3U2G - chain A; structure by X-ray diffraction, 2.30 A resolution.

[Chain A]
Protein: S-layer protein MA0829
From: Methanosarcina acetivorans
Notes: fragment: C-terminal DUF1608 domain
UniProtKB: Q8TSG7 (Q8TSG7_METAC); residues 294-570 here correspond to UniProt positions 318-594 (UniProt number = residue number + 24)
Amino-acid sequence (286 residues; each row starts with the number of its first residue):
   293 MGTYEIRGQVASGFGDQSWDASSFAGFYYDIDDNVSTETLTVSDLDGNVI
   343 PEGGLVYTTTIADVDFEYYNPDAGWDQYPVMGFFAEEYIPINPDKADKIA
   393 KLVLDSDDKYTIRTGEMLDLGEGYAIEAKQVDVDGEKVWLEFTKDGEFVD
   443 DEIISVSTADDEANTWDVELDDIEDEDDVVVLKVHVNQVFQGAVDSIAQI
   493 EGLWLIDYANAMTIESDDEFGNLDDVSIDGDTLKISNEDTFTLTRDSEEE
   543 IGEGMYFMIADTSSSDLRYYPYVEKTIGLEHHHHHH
Disordered / not traced: 293-294, 569-578
Modified residues: Mse-293 (selenomethionine); Mse-373, Mse-409, Mse-504, Mse-547, Mse-550 (selenomethionine; parent Met)
Sequence notes: expression tag (293, 571-578)
Swiss-Prot annotation at these positions:
  - glycosylation: Asn-326 (N-linked (GlcNAc...) asparagine)
What the authors report for this chain:
  - binding site for citric acid: Lys-387, Lys-390, Thr-536, Glu-541
  - conformationally variable residues (order/disorder transition): Ser-447 to Ala-455, Gly-484 to Ser-488

[Summary]
From the paper: a binding site for citric acid at Lys-387, Lys-390 and Thr-536 among others; conformational
variability at Ser-447 and Gly-484.
Chain A is S-layer protein MA0829 (Methanosarcina acetivorans); the structure, Crystal structure of the
C-terminal DUF1608 domain of the Methanosarcina acetivorans S-layer (MA0829) protein, was determined by X-ray
diffraction.
